6WGC - chains C and D of the 11 polymer chains in the assembly; structure by electron microscopy, 4.30 A resolution (low resolution: residue-level contacts below are approximate; hydrogen-bond / salt-bridge calls are withheld).

Chain C:
Protein: Origin recognition complex subunit 3
From: Saccharomyces cerevisiae
Reference sequence: P54790 (ORC3_YEAST); residues 1-616 here = UniProt positions 1-616
Amino-acid sequence (616 residues; numbered 1 to 616; the number before each row is that of its first residue):
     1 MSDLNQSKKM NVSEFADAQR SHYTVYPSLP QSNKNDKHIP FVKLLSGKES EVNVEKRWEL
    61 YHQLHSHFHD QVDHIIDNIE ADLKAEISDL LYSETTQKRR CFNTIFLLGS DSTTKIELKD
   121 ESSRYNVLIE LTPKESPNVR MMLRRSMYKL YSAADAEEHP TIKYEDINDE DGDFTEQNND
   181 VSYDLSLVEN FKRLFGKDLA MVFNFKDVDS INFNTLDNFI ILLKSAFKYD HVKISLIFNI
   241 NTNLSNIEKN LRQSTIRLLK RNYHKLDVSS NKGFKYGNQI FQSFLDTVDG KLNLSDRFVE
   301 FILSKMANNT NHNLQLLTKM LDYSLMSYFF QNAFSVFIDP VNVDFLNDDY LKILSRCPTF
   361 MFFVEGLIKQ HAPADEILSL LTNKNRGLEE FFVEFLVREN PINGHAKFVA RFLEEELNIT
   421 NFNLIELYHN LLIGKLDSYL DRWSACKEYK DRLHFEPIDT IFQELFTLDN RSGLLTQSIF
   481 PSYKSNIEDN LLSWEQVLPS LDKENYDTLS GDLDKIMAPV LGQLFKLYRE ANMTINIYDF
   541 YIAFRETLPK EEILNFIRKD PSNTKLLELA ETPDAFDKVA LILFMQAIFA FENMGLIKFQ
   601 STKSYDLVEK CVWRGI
Unresolved in the structure: 1-15, 28-54, 160-179, 500-508, 616
UniProt features mapped onto this chain:
  - modified residue: S2 (N-acetylserine)

Chain D:
Protein: Origin recognition complex subunit 4
From: Saccharomyces cerevisiae
Reference sequence: P54791 (ORC4_YEAST); numbering as in UniProt (aligned over 1-529)
Amino-acid sequence (529 residues; each row starts with the number of its first residue):
     1 MTISEARLSP QVNLLPIKRH SNEEVEETAA ILKKRTIDNE KCKDSDPGFG SLQRRLLQQL
    61 YGTLPTDEKI IFTYLQDCQQ EIDRIIKQSI IQKESHSVIL VGPRQSYKTY LLDYELSLLQ
   121 QSYKEQFITI RLNGFIHSEQ TAINGIATQL EQQLQKIHGS EEKIDDTSLE TISSGSLTEV
   181 FEKILLLLDS TTKTRNEDSG EVDRESITKI TVVFIFDEID TFAGPVRQTL LYNLFDMVEH
   241 SRVPVCIFGC TTKLNILEYL EKRVKSRFSQ RVIYMPQIQN LDDMVDAVRN LLTVRSEISP
   301 WVSQWNETLE KELSDPRSNL NRHIRMNFET FRSLPTLKNS IIPLVATSKN FGSLCTAIKS
   361 CSFLDIYNKN QLSNNLTGRL QSLSDLELAI LISAARVALR AKDGSFNFNL AYAEYEKMIK
   421 AINSRIPTVA PTTNVGTGQS TFSIDNTIKL WLKKDVKNVW ENLVQLDFFT EKSAVGLRDN
   481 ATAAFYASNY QFQGTMIPFD LRSYQMQIIL QELRRIIPKS NMYYSWTQL
Unresolved in the structure: 1-45, 159-170, 191-206, 427-446
Small-molecule neighbours:
  - ATP-gamma-S (AGS; phosphothiophosphoric acid-adenylate ester), molecule 1: Y61, G62, P103, R104, Q105, S106, Y107, K108, T109, Y110, D217, E218, P335, K338
  - ATP-gamma-S (AGS), molecule 2: H240, R263, R267
UniProt features mapped onto this chain:
  - modified residue: S9 (Phosphoserine)

How chain C and chain D interact:
Residue-residue contacts (13; chain C residue first):
  P137(C) with S488(D)
  R140(C) with F485(D)
  N212(C) with M496(D)
  N214(C) with T495(D)
  E248(C) with K457(D)
  K249(C) with K457(D); F499(D)
  L251(C) with K457(D)
  R252(C) with K457(D); E461(D)
  Q253(C) with K457(D); N458(D)
  R257(C) with N458(D)
Interface residues without a listed pair, chain C (14 interface residues in all): N138, F213, N250, S254
Interface residues without a listed pair, chain D (9 interface residues in all): R502

Summary:
14 residues of chain C face 9 of chain D across their interface. Bound to chain D: ATP-gamma-S.
Chain C is Origin recognition complex subunit 3 and chain D is Origin recognition complex subunit 4, both from
Saccharomyces cerevisiae; the structure, Atomic model of semi-attached mutant OCCM-DNA complex
(ORC-Cdc6-Cdt1-Mcm2-7 with Mcm6 WHD truncation), was determined by electron microscopy, deposited together
with 6WGF, 6WGG and 6WGI.
